7V9I - chains A and C of the 3 polymer chains in the assembly; structure by X-ray diffraction, 3.50 A resolution.

# Chain A
Protein: BEN domain-containing protein 3
From: Mus musculus
Reference sequence: Q6PAL0 (BEND3_MOUSE); residue numbers follow UniProt; this construct covers 712-825
Chain sequence (114 residues; each row starts with the number of its first residue):
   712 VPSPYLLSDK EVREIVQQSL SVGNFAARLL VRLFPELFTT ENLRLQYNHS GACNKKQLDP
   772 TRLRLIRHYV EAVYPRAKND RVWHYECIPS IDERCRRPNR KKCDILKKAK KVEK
Not modelled in the structure: 712-716, 822-825
Differences from the reference sequence: engineered mutation Arg787 (Val in Q6PAL0), Ala788 (Glu in Q6PAL0), Asn790 (Met in Q6PAL0), Asp791 (Glu in Q6PAL0), Arg792 (Glu in Q6PAL0)

# Chain C
Molecule: 12-nt DNA strand
Sequence (12 nucleotides; row label = number of the first residue in the row):
     3 ACCGCGTGGG GC

# How chain A and chain C interact
Residue-residue contacts - 20 pairs, chain A then chain C:
  Asn759(A) - DC7(C)  phosphate contact
  His760(A) - DG6(C)  phosphate contact
  Ser761(A) - DG6(C)  hydrogen bond to the phosphate
  Ala763(A) - DG6(C)  sugar contact
  Cys764(A) - DC7(C)  sugar contact
  Lys766(A) - DC7(C)  salt bridge to the phosphate
  His795(A) - DC5(C)  salt bridge to the phosphate
  Tyr796(A) - DC5(C)  phosphate contact
  Ile799(A) - DG6(C)  phosphate contact
  Asp803(A) - DG6(C)  phosphate contact
  Asp803(A) - DC7(C)  phosphate contact
  Arg807(A) - DG6(C)  sugar contact
  Arg807(A) - DC7(C)  salt bridge to the phosphate
  Arg807(A) - DG8(C)  hydrogen bond to the base
  Pro809(A) - DT9(C)  base contact
  Lys812(A) - DG11(C)  hydrogen bond to the base
  Lys812(A) - DG12(C)  hydrogen bond to the base
  Lys813(A) - DT9(C)  salt bridge to the phosphate
  Lys813(A) - DG10(C)  phosphate contact
  Cys814(A) - DG10(C)  phosphate contact
Other interface residues (no listed pair), chain A (17 interface residues in all): Tyr758, Glu804

# Overview
17 residues of chain A and 8 residues of chain C are in contact; the contacts include 4 hydrogen bonds and 4
salt bridges. Polar contacts include Arg807(A)-DG8(C), Lys812(A)-DG11(C) and Lys812(A)-DG12(C).
Chain A is BEN domain-containing protein 3 (Mus musculus) and chain C is a 12-nt DNA strand; the structure,
The Monomer mutant of BEN4 domain of protein Bend3 with DNA, was determined by X-ray diffraction, deposited
together with 7V9F, 7V9G and 7V9H.
